Entry 4GB3 (X-ray diffraction, 2.74 A resolution); this record covers chains 1 and 3 of the 4 polymer chains in the assembly.

== Chain 1 ==
Molecule: coat protein 1
Organism: Human coxsackievirus B3
UniProtKB: F8VA14 (F8VA14_9ENTO); residues 1-281 here correspond to UniProt positions 571-851 (UniProt number = residue number + 570)
Chain sequence (281 residues; each row starts with the number of its first residue):
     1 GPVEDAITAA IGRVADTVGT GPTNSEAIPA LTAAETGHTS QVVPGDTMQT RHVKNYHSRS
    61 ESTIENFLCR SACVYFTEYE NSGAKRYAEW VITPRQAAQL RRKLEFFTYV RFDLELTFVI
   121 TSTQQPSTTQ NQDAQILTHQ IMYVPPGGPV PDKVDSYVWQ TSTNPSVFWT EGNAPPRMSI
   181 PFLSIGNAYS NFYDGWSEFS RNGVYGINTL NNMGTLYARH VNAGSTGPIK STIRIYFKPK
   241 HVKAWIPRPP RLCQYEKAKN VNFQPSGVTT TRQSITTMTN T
Disordered / not traced: 1-8

== Chain 3 ==
Molecule: coat protein 3
Organism: Human coxsackievirus B3
UniProtKB: F8VA14 (F8VA14_9ENTO); residues 1-238 here correspond to UniProt positions 333-570 (UniProt number = residue number + 332)
Chain sequence (238 residues; numbered 1 to 238; the number before each row is that of its first residue):
     1 GLPTMNTPGS CQFLTSDDFQ SPSAMPQYDV TPEMRIPGEV KNLMEIAEVD SVVPVQNVGE
    61 KVNSMEAYQI PVRSNEGSGT QVFGFPLQPG YSSVFSRTLL GEILNYYTHW SGSIKLTFMF
   121 CGSAMATGKF LLAYSPPGAG APTKRVDAML GTHVVWDVGL QSSCVLCIPW ISQTHYRYVA
   181 SDEYTAGGFI TCWYQTNIVV PADAQSSCYI MCFVSACNDF SVRLLKDTPF ITQQNFFQ

== Chain 1 / chain 3 interface ==
Residue-residue contacts (194):
  Val14(1) - Asn218(3)
  Val14(1) - Asp219(3)
  Val14(1) - Phe220(3)
  Ala15(1) - Asn218(3)  hydrogen bond (backbone-backbone)
  Ala15(1) - Asp219(3)
  Thr17(1) - Asp219(3)
  Ala30(1) - Cys164(3)
  Ala30(1) - Val165(3)  hydrogen bond (backbone-backbone)
  Leu31(1) - Gln161(3)
  Leu31(1) - Ser163(3)
  Thr32(1) - Gln161(3)
  Thr32(1) - Ser162(3)
  Thr32(1) - Ser163(3)  hydrogen bond (backbone-backbone)
  Ala33(1) - Ser162(3)
  Ala33(1) - Ser163(3)
  Ala34(1) - Ser163(3)  hydrogen bond (backbone-side chain)
  Glu35(1) - Met119(3)
  Glu35(1) - Ser162(3)  hydrogen bond
  Glu35(1) - Ser163(3)
  Thr39(1) - Glu48(3)
  Thr39(1) - Val49(3)
  Thr39(1) - Asp50(3)  hydrogen bond (side chain-backbone)
  Thr39(1) - Lys115(3)
  Thr39(1) - Ser215(3)
  Ser40(1) - Asp50(3)
  Ser40(1) - Lys115(3)  hydrogen bond (backbone-side chain)
  Ser40(1) - Val165(3)
  Val42(1) - Lys115(3)
  Val42(1) - Cys167(3)  hydrophobic
  Val42(1) - Cys217(3)
  Val43(1) - Cys167(3)
  Val43(1) - Asn218(3)
  Pro44(1) - Ser113(3)
  Pro44(1) - Cys167(3)
  Thr47(1) - Cys167(3)
  Met48(1) - Thr152(3)
  Met48(1) - Pro169(3)  hydrophobic
  His57(1) - Ser111(3)
  His57(1) - His175(3)  hydrogen bond
  His57(1) - Tyr176(3)
  His57(1) - Ser221(3)
  Ser58(1) - Ser221(3)
  Arg59(1) - Asn42(3)
  Arg59(1) - Met44(3)
  Arg59(1) - Glu48(3)  salt bridge
  Arg59(1) - Cys217(3)  hydrogen bond (side chain-backbone)
  Arg59(1) - Asn218(3)
  Arg59(1) - Phe220(3)  hydrogen bond (side chain-backbone)
  Glu61(1) - Tyr107(3)  hydrogen bond (backbone-side chain)
  Glu61(1) - Arg223(3)
  Glu61(1) - Leu224(3)  hydrogen bond (side chain-backbone)
  Glu61(1) - Leu225(3)  hydrogen bond (side chain-backbone)
  Ser62(1) - Asn42(3)
  Ser62(1) - Leu43(3)  hydrogen bond (backbone-backbone)
  Ser62(1) - Met44(3)
  Ser62(1) - Tyr107(3)
  Ser62(1) - Val222(3)
  Thr63(1) - Lys41(3)
  Thr63(1) - Asn42(3)  hydrogen bond (backbone-side chain)
  Ile64(1) - Val40(3)
  Ile64(1) - Lys41(3)  hydrogen bond (backbone-backbone)
  Asn66(1) - Leu225(3)
  Phe67(1) - Leu43(3)  hydrophobic
  Phe67(1) - Tyr106(3)  hydrophobic
  Phe67(1) - Tyr107(3)
  Arg70(1) - Thr15(3)
  Arg70(1) - Ser16(3)
  Arg70(1) - Leu225(3)
  Ser71(1) - Phe13(3)
  Ser71(1) - Thr15(3)  hydrogen bond (backbone-backbone)
  Tyr75(1) - Phe236(3)  hydrophobic
  Phe76(1) - Phe236(3)  hydrophobic
  Arg95(1) - Phe237(3)
  Gln96(1) - Gln233(3)  hydrogen bond (backbone-side chain)
  Gln96(1) - Phe236(3)
  Gln96(1) - Phe237(3)  hydrogen bond (backbone-backbone)
  Gln96(1) - Gln238(3)
  Ala97(1) - Gln233(3)
  Ala98(1) - Ile231(3)  hydrophobic
  Ala98(1) - Gln233(3)  hydrogen bond (backbone-side chain)
  Ala98(1) - Phe237(3)  hydrophobic
  Gln99(1) - Asp227(3)  hydrogen bond
  Gln99(1) - Ile231(3)
  Arg102(1) - Glu102(3)  salt bridge
  Arg102(1) - Tyr106(3)  hydrogen bond
  Arg102(1) - Thr228(3)
  Arg102(1) - Ile231(3)
  Lys103(1) - Tyr106(3)
  Phe106(1) - Tyr106(3)  hydrophobic
  Phe107(1) - Leu43(3)  hydrophobic
  Arg111(1) - Val30(3)
  Arg111(1) - Thr31(3)  hydrogen bond (side chain-backbone)
  Arg111(1) - Pro32(3)
  Arg111(1) - Glu33(3)
  Glu115(1) - Asp17(3)
  Glu115(1) - Phe19(3)
  Glu115(1) - Ser21(3)
  Thr117(1) - Phe13(3)
  Val119(1) - Phe13(3)  hydrophobic
  Pro165(1) - Ala24(3)
  Ala174(1) - Cys11(3)
  Pro175(1) - Cys11(3)
  Pro175(1) - Phe13(3)  hydrophobic
  Arg177(1) - Phe13(3)
  Arg177(1) - Asp17(3)  salt bridge
  Arg177(1) - Ser21(3)
  Met178(1) - Pro22(3)
  Ser179(1) - Ser21(3)  hydrogen bond
  Ser179(1) - Pro22(3)  hydrogen bond (backbone-backbone)
  Ser179(1) - Ser23(3)
  Ser179(1) - Ala24(3)  hydrogen bond (backbone-backbone)
  Ile180(1) - Met25(3)  hydrophobic
  Pro181(1) - Ser23(3)
  Pro181(1) - Met25(3)
  Pro181(1) - Tyr28(3)  hydrophobic
  Phe182(1) - Tyr28(3)
  Phe182(1) - Val30(3)  hydrophobic
  Leu183(1) - Met25(3)  hydrophobic
  Leu183(1) - Tyr28(3)
  Ser184(1) - Tyr28(3)
  Ser184(1) - Thr31(3)  hydrogen bond (backbone-side chain)
  Gly186(1) - Thr31(3)  hydrogen bond (backbone-side chain)
  Asn187(1) - Pro32(3)  hydrogen bond (side chain-backbone)
  Asn187(1) - Glu33(3)
  Asn187(1) - Met34(3)
  Lys238(1) - Asp17(3)
  Lys240(1) - Ser21(3)
  Lys243(1) - Glu33(3)  salt bridge
  Lys243(1) - Glu39(3)  salt bridge
  Ala244(1) - Glu39(3)
  Ala244(1) - Val40(3)  hydrogen bond (backbone-backbone)
  Trp245(1) - Ile36(3)  hydrogen bond (side chain-backbone)
  Trp245(1) - Pro37(3)
  Trp245(1) - Gly38(3)
  Trp245(1) - Glu39(3)
  Ile246(1) - Pro37(3)
  Ile246(1) - Gly38(3)  hydrogen bond (backbone-backbone)
  Pro247(1) - Val40(3)
  Pro247(1) - Ile46(3)  hydrophobic
  Pro250(1) - Leu99(3)
  Pro250(1) - Glu102(3)
  Arg251(1) - Arg97(3)
  Leu252(1) - Arg97(3)
  Gln254(1) - Phe230(3)  hydrogen bond (side chain-backbone)
  Gln254(1) - Ile231(3)
  Gln254(1) - Thr232(3)  hydrogen bond (side chain-backbone)
  Tyr255(1) - Ile231(3)  hydrophobic
  Tyr255(1) - Phe237(3)  hydrophobic
  Glu256(1) - Phe237(3)
  Lys257(1) - Phe237(3)
  Lys257(1) - Gln238(3)
  Ala258(1) - Phe237(3)
  Ala258(1) - Gln238(3)  hydrogen bond (backbone-backbone)
  Lys259(1) - Gln238(3)
  Gly267(1) - Val62(3)
  Gly267(1) - Asn63(3)
  Val268(1) - Pro54(3)  hydrophobic
  Val268(1) - Val62(3)  hydrogen bond (backbone-backbone)
  Val268(1) - Tyr68(3)
  Val268(1) - Arg97(3)
  Thr269(1) - Pro54(3)
  Thr269(1) - Asn57(3)
  Thr269(1) - Val62(3)
  Thr269(1) - Ser93(3)
  Thr269(1) - Ser96(3)
  Thr269(1) - Arg97(3)
  Thr270(1) - Asn57(3)
  Thr270(1) - Ser93(3)
  Thr271(1) - Asn57(3)
  Thr271(1) - Gly59(3)
  Thr271(1) - Val62(3)
  Thr271(1) - Ser93(3)
  Arg272(1) - Val55(3)  hydrogen bond (side chain-backbone)
  Arg272(1) - Asn57(3)
  Arg272(1) - Val58(3)
  Arg272(1) - Gly84(3)  hydrogen bond (side chain-backbone)
  Arg272(1) - Val94(3)
  Gln273(1) - Val58(3)
  Ser274(1) - Val58(3)
  Ile275(1) - Val55(3)
  Ile275(1) - Gln56(3)
  Ile275(1) - Val58(3)
  Ile275(1) - Val82(3)
  Ile275(1) - Phe83(3)
  Ile275(1) - Gly84(3)  hydrogen bond (backbone-backbone)
  Thr276(1) - Gln81(3)  hydrogen bond
  Thr276(1) - Gly84(3)
  Thr277(1) - Gly84(3)
  Met278(1) - Gly84(3)
  Met278(1) - Phe85(3)
  Met278(1) - Pro86(3)
  Met278(1) - Phe189(3)  hydrophobic
  Asn280(1) - Ser92(3)
  Asn280(1) - Ser93(3)  hydrogen bond (side chain-backbone)
Interface residues without a listed pair, chain 1 (93 interface residues in all): Ile28, Asn55, Val74, Tyr109, Ile185, Ala188, Tyr236, Pro249, Ser266
Interface residues without a listed pair, chain 3 (98 interface residues in all): Gln12, Leu14, Pro71, Tyr91, Ile103, Thr117, Ala141, Val154, Ile190, Phe213

== Summary ==
93 residues of chain 1 and 98 residues of chain 3 are in contact, with 41 hydrogen bonds and 5 salt bridges.
Polar pairs include Arg59(1)-Glu48(3), Arg102(1)-Glu102(3) and Arg177(1)-Asp17(3).
Here chain 1 is coat protein 1 and chain 3 is coat protein 3, both from Human coxsackievirus B3. Entry 4GB3
(Human coxsackievirus B3 strain RD coat protein) was determined by X-ray diffraction (same publication as
3J24).
